8OY0 - chains C and E of the 8 polymer chains in the assembly; structure by X-ray diffraction, 2.40 A resolution.

# Chain C
Molecule: ATP phosphoribosyltransferase regulatory subunit
From: Acinetobacter baumannii ATCC 17978
UniProtKB: A0A059ZNW9 (A0A059ZNW9_ACIBA); the author numbering skips numbers that UniProt does not, so the offset changes along the chain: 1-57 = UniProt 1-57; 59-389 = UniProt 58-388
Sequence (389 residues; numbered 0 to 389; 1 number in that range is skipped by the numbering (no residue carries it; nothing is unmodelled there); the number before each row is that of its first residue; numbering starts at 0):
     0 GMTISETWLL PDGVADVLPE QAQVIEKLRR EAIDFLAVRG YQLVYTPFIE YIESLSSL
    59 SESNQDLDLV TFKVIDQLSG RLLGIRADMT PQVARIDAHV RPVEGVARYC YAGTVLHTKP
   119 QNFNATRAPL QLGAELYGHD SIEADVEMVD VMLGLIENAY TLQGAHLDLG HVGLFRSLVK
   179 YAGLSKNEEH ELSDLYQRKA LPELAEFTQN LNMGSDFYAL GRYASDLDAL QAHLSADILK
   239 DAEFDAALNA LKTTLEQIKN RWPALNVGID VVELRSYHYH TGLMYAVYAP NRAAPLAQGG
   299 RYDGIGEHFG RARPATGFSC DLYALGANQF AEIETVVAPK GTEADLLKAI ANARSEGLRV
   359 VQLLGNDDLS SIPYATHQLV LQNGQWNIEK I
Unresolved in the structure: 0-4, 59-65, 325-327, 379-382
Construct notes: expression tag (0)
Metal / ion sites: Na+: Thr-88, Tyr-109, Glu-133, Tyr-300

# Chain E
Molecule: ATP phosphoribosyltransferase
From: Acinetobacter baumannii ATCC 17978
UniProtKB: V5VGC6 (V5VGC6_ACIBA); residue numbers follow UniProt; this construct covers 1-227
Sequence (228 residues; each row starts with the number of its first residue; numbering starts at 0):
     0 GMNDVRNDDP NFNVMGNFDH GLTLALSKGR ILKETLPLLA TAGINLLEDP EKSRKLIFPT
    60 THKQVRILIL RASDVPTYVE NGAADLGVAG KDVLMEHGAQ HVYELLDLQI AKCKLMTAGK
   120 VGMERPKGRL KIATKYVNLT RQYYASLGEQ VDVIKLYGSM ELAPLVGLGD YIVDVVDTGN
   180 TLRANGLEPL EEICKVSSRL IVNKASFKRK QVLLNPIISQ LEQAVQSR
Unresolved in the structure: 0-4, 28, 55, 177, 227
Construct notes: expression tag (0)
From the paper describing this entry:
  - conformationally variable residues (side-chain flip): Arg-29

# How chain C and chain E interact
Pairs across the interface (13):
  Trp-7(C) with Ala-144(E); Gly-147(E); Glu-148(E); Gln-149(E)
  Leu-8(C) with Gln-149(E)
  Leu-9(C) with Arg-128(E); Gln-149(E), hydrogen bond (backbone-side chain)
  Pro-10(C) with Gln-149(E)
  Asp-11(C) with Arg-140(E), salt bridge
  Val-13(C) with Arg-128(E), hydrogen bond (backbone-side chain)
  Ala-14(C) with Arg-128(E)
  Ala-123(C) with Asp-151(E)
  Phe-328(C) with Lys-126(E)
Interface residues without a listed pair, chain C (10 interface residues in all): Gly-12

# Summary
10 residues of chain C and 8 residues of chain E are in contact, with 2 hydrogen bonds and 1 salt bridge.
Polar pairs include Asp-11(C)/Arg-140(E), Leu-9(C)/Gln-149(E) and Val-13(C)/Arg-128(E). Thr-88(C), Tyr-109(C),
Glu-133(C) and Tyr-300(C) form the Na+ site. The paper reports conformational variability at Arg-29(E).
Chain C is ATP phosphoribosyltransferase regulatory subunit and chain E is ATP phosphoribosyltransferase, both
from Acinetobacter baumannii ATCC 17978; the structure, ATP phosphoribosyltransferase (HisZG ATPPRT) from
Acinetobacter baumanii, was determined by X-ray diffraction.
